Entry 5Q1C (X-ray diffraction, 2.30 A resolution); this record covers chains A and B.

== Chain A ==
Molecule: Bile acid receptor
Source organism: Homo sapiens
UniProt: Q96RI1 (NR1H4_HUMAN); residues 248-476 here correspond to UniProt positions 258-486 (UniProt number = residue number + 10)
Sequence (233 residues; each row starts with the number of its first residue):
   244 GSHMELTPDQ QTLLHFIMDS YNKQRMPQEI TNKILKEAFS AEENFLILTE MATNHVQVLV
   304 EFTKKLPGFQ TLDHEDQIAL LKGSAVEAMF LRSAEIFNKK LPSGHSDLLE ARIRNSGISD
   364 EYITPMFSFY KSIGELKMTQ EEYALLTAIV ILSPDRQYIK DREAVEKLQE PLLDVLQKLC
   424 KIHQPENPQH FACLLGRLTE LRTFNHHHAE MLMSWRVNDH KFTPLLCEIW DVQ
Unresolved in the structure: 244-247
Sequence notes: expression tag (244-247); conflict Ala-281 (Glu291 in Q96RI1), Ala-354 (Glu364 in Q96RI1)
Residues lining bound ligands: 9NA ((2S)-2-cyclohexyl-2-[2-(2,6-dimethoxypyridin-3-yl)-5,6-difluoro-1H-benzimidazol-1-yl]-N-(trans-4-hydroxycyclohexyl)acetamide): Ile-273, Thr-274, Ile-277, Asn-287, Ile-290, Leu-291, Met-294, His-298, Met-332, Phe-333, Arg-335, Ser-336, Ile-339, Phe-340, Leu-352, Ile-356, Ser-359, Ile-361, Met-369, Tyr-373, Met-454, Leu-455, Trp-458
Curated features (UniProtKB/Swiss-Prot):
  - binding site (chenodeoxycholate): Arg-335, Tyr-365, Tyr-373, His-451
  - modified residue: Thr-446 (Phosphothreonine)
  - cross-link: Lys-279 (Glycyl lysine isopeptide (Lys-Gly) (interchain with G-Cter in SUMO1))

== Chain B ==
Molecule: Coactivator peptide src-1 HD3
UniProt: A8K1V4 (A8K1V4_HUMAN); numbering as in UniProt (aligned over 744-757)
Sequence (14 residues; each row starts with the number of its first residue):
   744 KDHQLLRYLL DKDE
Unresolved in the structure: 744-745, 757

== Interface between chain A and chain B ==
Pairs across the interface (23; chain A residue first):
  Val-303(A) with Leu-752(B), hydrophobic
  Glu-304(A) with Lys-755(B), salt bridge
  Lys-307(A) with Leu-752(B), hydrogen bond (side chain-backbone); Leu-753(B); Lys-755(B), hydrogen bond (side chain-backbone)
  Phe-312(A) with Leu-753(B), hydrophobic
  His-317(A) with Asp-754(B), salt bridge
  Glu-318(A) with Arg-750(B), salt bridge
  Gln-320(A) with Leu-753(B)
  Ile-321(A) with His-746(B); Arg-750(B); Leu-753(B), hydrophobic
  Leu-324(A) with Leu-749(B), hydrophobic; Leu-753(B), hydrophobic
  Lys-325(A) with His-746(B), hydrogen bond
  Pro-467(A) with Leu-748(B)
  Leu-468(A) with Leu-748(B); Leu-752(B), hydrophobic
  Glu-471(A) with His-746(B); Gln-747(B), hydrogen bond (side chain-backbone); Leu-748(B), hydrogen bond (side chain-backbone); Leu-749(B), hydrogen bond (side chain-backbone)
  Ile-472(A) with Leu-749(B), hydrophobic
Other interface residues (no listed pair), chain A (16 interface residues in all): Val-299, Gln-313
Other interface residues (no listed pair), chain B (10 interface residues in all): Asp-756

== In short ==
Chain A and chain B form an interface of 16 and 10 residues respectively, with 6 hydrogen bonds and 3 salt
bridges. Among the polar pairs are Glu-304(A)/Lys-755(B), His-317(A)/Asp-754(B) and Glu-318(A)/Arg-750(B).
Bound to chain A: compound 9NA. UniProt lists 4 chenodeoxycholate-binding residues on chain A.
Chain A is Bile acid receptor (Homo sapiens) and chain B is Coactivator peptide src-1 HD3; the structure,
Ligand binding to FARNESOID-X-RECEPTOR, was determined by X-ray diffraction together with 5Q0I, 5Q0J, 5Q0K,
5Q0L, 5Q0M, 5Q0N and 30 further entries from the same study.
